PDB entry 6YXU | electron microscopy, 3.08 A resolution | chains C and H of the 6 polymer chains in the assembly

[Chain C]
Protein: DNA-directed RNA polymerase subunit beta
Source organism: Mycolicibacterium smegmatis MC2 155
Notes: EC 2.7.7.6
UniProtKB: P60281 (RPOB_MYCS2); residue numbers follow UniProt; this construct covers 1-1169
Amino-acid sequence (1169 residues; row label = number of the first residue in the row):
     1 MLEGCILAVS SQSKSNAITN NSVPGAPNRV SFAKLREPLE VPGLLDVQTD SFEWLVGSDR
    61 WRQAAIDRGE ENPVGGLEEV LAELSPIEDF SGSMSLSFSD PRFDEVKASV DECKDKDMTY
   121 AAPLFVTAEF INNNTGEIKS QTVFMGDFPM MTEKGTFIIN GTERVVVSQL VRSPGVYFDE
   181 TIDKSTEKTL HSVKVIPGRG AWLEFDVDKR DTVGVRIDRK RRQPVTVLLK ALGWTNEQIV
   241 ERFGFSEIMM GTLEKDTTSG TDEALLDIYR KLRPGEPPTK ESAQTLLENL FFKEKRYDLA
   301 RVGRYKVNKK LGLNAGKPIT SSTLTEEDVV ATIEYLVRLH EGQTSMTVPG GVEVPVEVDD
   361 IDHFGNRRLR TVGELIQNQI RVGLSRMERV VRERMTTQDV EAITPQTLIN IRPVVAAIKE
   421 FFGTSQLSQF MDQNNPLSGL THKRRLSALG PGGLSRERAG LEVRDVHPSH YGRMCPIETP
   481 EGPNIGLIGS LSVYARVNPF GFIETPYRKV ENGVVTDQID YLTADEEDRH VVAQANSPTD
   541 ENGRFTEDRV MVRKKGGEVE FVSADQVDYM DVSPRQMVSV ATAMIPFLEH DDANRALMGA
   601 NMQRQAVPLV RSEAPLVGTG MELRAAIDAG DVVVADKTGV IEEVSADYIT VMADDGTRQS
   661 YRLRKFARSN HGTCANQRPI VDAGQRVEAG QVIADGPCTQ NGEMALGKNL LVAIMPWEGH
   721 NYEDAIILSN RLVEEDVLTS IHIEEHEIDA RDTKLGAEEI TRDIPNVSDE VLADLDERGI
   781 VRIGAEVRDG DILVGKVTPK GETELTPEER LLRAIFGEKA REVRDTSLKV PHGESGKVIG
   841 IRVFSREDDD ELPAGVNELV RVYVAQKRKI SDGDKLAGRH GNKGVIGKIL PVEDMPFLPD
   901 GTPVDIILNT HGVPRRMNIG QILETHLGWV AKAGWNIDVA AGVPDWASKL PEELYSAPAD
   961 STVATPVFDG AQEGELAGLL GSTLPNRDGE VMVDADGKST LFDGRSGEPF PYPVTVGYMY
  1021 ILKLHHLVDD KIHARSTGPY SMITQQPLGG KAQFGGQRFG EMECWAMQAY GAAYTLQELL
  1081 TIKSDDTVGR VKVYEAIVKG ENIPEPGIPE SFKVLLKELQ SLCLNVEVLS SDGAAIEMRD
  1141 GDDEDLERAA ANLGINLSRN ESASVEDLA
Unresolved in the structure: 1-20, 801-822, 1131-1169
Swiss-Prot annotation at these positions:
  - mutagenesis: Q429 (Q429K/L: Rifampicin (Rif) resistant), D432 (D432V: Rifampicin (Rif) resistant; D432Y: Rifampicin (Rif) resistant; RbpA no longer rescues transcription in the presence of Rif. Decreased affinity for Rif, no change in affinity for RbpA), H442 (H442D/L/P/R/Y: Rifampicin (Rif) resistant), R445 (R445L/P: Rifampicin (Rif) resistant), S447 (S447L/P/W: Rifampicin (Rif) resistant; RbpA no longer rescues transcription in the presence of Rif, decreased affinity for Rif, no change in affinity for RbpA; tested in the Leu mutation), L449 (L449P: Rifampicin (Rif) resistant)

[Chain H]
Protein: RNA polymerase-associated transcription factor HelD
Source organism: Mycolicibacterium smegmatis MC2 155
Notes: EC 3.6.4.12
UniProtKB: A0QUE0 (A0QUE0_MYCS2); numbering as in UniProt (aligned over 1-736)
Amino-acid sequence (736 residues; numbered 1 to 736; the number before each row is that of its first residue):
     1 MSGRDYEDEL QSERDYVAGL YARLDAERAQ SQRRYAAALR EHGGTAVERD AEVRALAKDI
    61 ARLNVADNGL CFGRLDTLDD ARLYIGRLGI FDRDNDFEPL LLDWRAPMAR PFYVATAANP
   121 ENMRRRRQFH TLGRKVVDFT DEILGRPTGA EHDATNDAAL LAAVNAPRGE GMRDIVATIQ
   181 AEQDQVIRLD HTGVLVIEGG PGTGKTVVAL HRVAYLLYTY RKQMERHGVL VVGPTPAFLD
   241 HIGRVLPSLG ESDAVFMTPG DFVPGLHVTA EDTPEAAEVK GSLKILDVLK AAVADRQELP
   301 SEPIPIDLSD VTMRIDAETA KWARDEARKT GLPHNEARAE FVDVVTYVVT ERAVARIGRG
   361 WLTRDDKHAW EKMRADVVGE LEDHEQFNAA LDALWPILTP EDVLAQLYTS HERLRAAGAP
   421 ECLWRADGEA WTVSDVPLLD ELVDLLGRNK AADEAAERER REEEAYAAGV LDLMVDREDL
   481 MDDEDHLLAQ DLIDAEELAD RFKEQDNREL SERAAADREW TYGHVVVDEA QELSEMDWRL
   541 LMRRCPRRSF TIVGDLAQRR SPAGARSWGA MLDSYVPGRW VYKSLSVNYR TPAEIMAVAA
   601 AVLAEFAPDA TPPDSVRACG VAPWARQVTD DDIASAIAEF VSEEAGREGT SVVIGPPDVP
   661 GTVPPSETKG LEFDAVLVVE PERILADGPR GAAELYVALT RATQRLGVLY RDALPQALAG
   721 LAEGDAAATV EQRTSA
Unresolved in the structure: 1, 474-503, 723-736

[How chain C and chain H interact]
Residue-residue contacts (21; chain C residue first):
  I182(C) - R226(H)
  S185(C) - R513(H)
  T186(C) - W520(H)
  E187(C) - R226(H)
  E187(C) - R513(H)  salt bridge
  K188(C) - R226(H)
  K188(C) - H227(H)
  K188(C) - T521(H)  hydrogen bond
  K209(C) - T521(H)  hydrogen bond (backbone-side chain)
  R210(C) - E519(H)
  R210(C) - T521(H)
  R210(C) - P546(H)
  D211(C) - H227(H)  salt bridge
  D211(C) - T521(H)
  E247(C) - P546(H)
  E247(C) - R547(H)
  E247(C) - R548(H)
  E247(C) - R579(H)  salt bridge
  M250(C) - R579(H)  hydrogen bond
  H340(C) - Q223(H)
  E341(C) - Q223(H)
Also at the interface, not in a pair above, chain C (16 interface residues in all): K184, I248, E254, G342
Also at the interface, not in a pair above, chain H (15 interface residues in all): E504, Y522, R543, Y575
The authors on this interface:
  - interface residues, chain H: E504(H)

[Summary]
Chain C and chain H form an interface of 16 and 15 residues respectively; the contacts include 3 hydrogen
bonds and 3 salt bridges. Polar contacts include E187(C)-R513(H), D211(C)-H227(H) and E247(C)-R579(H). From
UniProt: 6 mutagenesis sites on chain C. From the paper: the interface residue E504(H).
Chain C is DNA-directed RNA polymerase subunit beta and chain H is RNA polymerase-associated transcription
factor HelD, both from Mycolicibacterium smegmatis MC2 155; the structure, Structure of Mycobacterium
smegmatis HelD protein in complex with RNA polymerase core - State I, primary ..., was determined by electron
microscopy, deposited together with 6YYS and 6VSX.
